Entry 8IHP (electron microscopy, 3.00 A resolution); this record covers chains G and J of the 15 polymer chains in the assembly.

== Chain G (and J) ==
Protein: Spike glycoprotein E2
From: Semliki Forest virus
Notes: chain J of this document is another copy of the same molecule, construct and numbering; everything in this record applies to it too
UniProt: P03315 (POLS_SFV); residues 1-422 here correspond to UniProt positions 334-755 (UniProt number = residue number + 333)
Sequence (422 residues; row label = number of the first residue in the row):
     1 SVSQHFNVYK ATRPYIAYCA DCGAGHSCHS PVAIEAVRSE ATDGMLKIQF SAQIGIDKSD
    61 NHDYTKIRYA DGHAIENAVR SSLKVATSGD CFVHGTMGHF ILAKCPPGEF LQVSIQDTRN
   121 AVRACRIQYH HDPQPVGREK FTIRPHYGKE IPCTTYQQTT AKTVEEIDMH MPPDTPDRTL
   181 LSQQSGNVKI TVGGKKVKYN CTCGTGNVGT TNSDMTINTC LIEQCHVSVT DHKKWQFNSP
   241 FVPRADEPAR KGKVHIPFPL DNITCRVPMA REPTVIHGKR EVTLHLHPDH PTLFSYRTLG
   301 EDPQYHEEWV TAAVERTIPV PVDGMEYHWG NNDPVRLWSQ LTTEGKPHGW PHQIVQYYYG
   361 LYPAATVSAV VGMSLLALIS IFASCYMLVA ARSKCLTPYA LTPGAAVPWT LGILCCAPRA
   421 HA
Not modelled in the structure: 1, 419-422
Disulfides: C19-C125, C22-C28, C91-C105, C153-C265, C201-C225, C203-C220
Covalently attached groups: N-acetylglucosamine (NAG) linked to N200, N262
Sequence notes: conflict K162 (Glu495 in P03315)
Curated features (UniProtKB/Swiss-Prot):
  - region: A390 to K394 (Interaction with the capsid protein), C395 to C415 (Transient transmembrane before p62-6K protein processing)
  - site: A422 (Cleavage)
  - lipidation: C385 (S-stearoyl cysteine), C395 (S-stearoyl cysteine), C415 (S-palmitoyl cysteine), C416 (S-palmitoyl cysteine)
  - glycosylation (N-linked (GlcNAc...) asparagine): N200, N262

== Chain G / chain J interface ==
Pairs across the interface (19):
  F92(G) with G23(J); A24(J), hydrophobic
  H94(G) with A24(J), hydrogen bond (side chain-backbone)
  T142(G) with E109(J); Q128(J), hydrogen bond
  I143(G) with D21(J); F110(J), hydrophobic; R126(J); I127(J); Q128(J), hydrogen bond (backbone-side chain)
  R144(G) with A20(J), hydrogen bond (side chain-backbone); G25(J); S27(J)
  P145(G) with A20(J)
  H146(G) with Y18(J); A20(J); F241(J)
  R266(G) with Y18(J), hydrogen bond
  H290(G) with Q128(J)
Interface residues without a listed pair, chain G (11 interface residues in all): F141, D289
Interface residues without a listed pair, chain J (14 interface residues in all): H26

== In short ==
Chain G and chain J form an interface of 11 and 14 residues respectively; the contacts include 5 hydrogen
bonds. Polar pairs include H94(G)-A24(J), T142(G)-Q128(J) and I143(G)-Q128(J). N-acetylglucosamine is
covalently linked to N200(G) and N262(G).
Both chains are Spike glycoprotein E2 (Semliki Forest virus). Entry 8IHP (Structure of Semliki Forest virus
VLP in complex with the receptor VLDLR-LA3) was determined by electron microscopy.
